Entry 6CS4 (electron microscopy, 2.73 A resolution); this record covers chains B and C of the 3 polymer chains in the assembly.

[Chain B]
Molecule: viral protein 3
Source organism: enterovirus D68
UniProtKB: A0A097BW12 (A0A097BW12_9ENTO); residues 1-247 here correspond to UniProt positions 318-564 (UniProt number = residue number + 317)
Chain sequence (247 residues; each row starts with the number of its first residue):
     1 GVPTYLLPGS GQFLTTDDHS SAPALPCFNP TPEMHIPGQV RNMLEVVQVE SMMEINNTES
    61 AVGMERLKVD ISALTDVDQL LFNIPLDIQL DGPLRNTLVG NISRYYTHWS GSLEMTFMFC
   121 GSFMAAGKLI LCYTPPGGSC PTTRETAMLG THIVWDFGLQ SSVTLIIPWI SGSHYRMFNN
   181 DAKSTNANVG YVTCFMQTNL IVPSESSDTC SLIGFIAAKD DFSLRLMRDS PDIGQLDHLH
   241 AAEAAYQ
Not modelled in the structure: 178-183, 236-238

[Chain C]
Molecule: viral protein 2
Source organism: enterovirus D68
UniProtKB: A0A1I9KXX3 (A0A1I9KXX3_9ENTO); residues 1-248 here correspond to UniProt positions 70-317 (UniProt number = residue number + 69)
Chain sequence (248 residues; numbered 1 to 248; the number before each row is that of its first residue):
     1 SPSAEACGYS DRVLQLKLGN SAIVTQEAAN YCCAYGEWPN YLPDHEAVAI DKPTQPETAT
    61 DRFYTLKSVK WETGSTGWWW KLPDALNNIG MFGQNVQHHY LYRSGFLIHV QCNATKFHQG
   121 ALLVVAIPEH QRGAHNTNTS PGFDDIMKGE EGGTFNHPYV LDDGTSLACA TIFPHQWINL
   181 RTNNSATIVL PWMNAAPMDF PLRHNQWTLA IIPVVPLGTR TTSSMVPITV SIAPMCCEFN
   241 GLRHAITQ
Not modelled in the structure: 1-13, 244-248

[Chain B / chain C interface]
Contacting residue pairs (79):
  M34(B) - E46(C)
  M34(B) - N194(C)
  M34(B) - A195(C)
  M34(B) - A196(C)
  M34(B) - P197(C)
  H35(B) - E37(C)  salt bridge
  H35(B) - E46(C)
  I36(B) - M193(C)  hydrophobic
  I36(B) - N194(C)
  P37(B) - E37(C)
  P37(B) - P191(C)  hydrophobic
  P37(B) - W192(C)
  P37(B) - M193(C)
  G38(B) - Y35(C)
  V46(B) - I172(C)  hydrophobic
  V49(B) - T171(C)
  V49(B) - I172(C)  hydrophobic
  E50(B) - T171(C)  hydrogen bond (backbone-side chain)
  S51(B) - A168(C)
  S51(B) - T171(C)
  M52(B) - L167(C)
  M52(B) - A168(C)  hydrogen bond (backbone-backbone)
  M52(B) - W177(C)  hydrophobic
  M52(B) - V214(C)  hydrophobic
  E54(B) - Y159(C)  hydrogen bond
  G63(B) - Y159(C)
  M64(B) - Y159(C)  hydrophobic
  M64(B) - L167(C)  hydrophobic
  M64(B) - P213(C)
  M64(B) - V214(C)  hydrophobic
  K68(B) - P216(C)
  N96(B) - A168(C)
  N96(B) - C169(C)  hydrogen bond (backbone-side chain)
  T97(B) - C169(C)
  L98(B) - C169(C)
  L98(B) - I172(C)  hydrophobic
  N101(B) - C169(C)
  M118(B) - N179(C)
  F119(B) - N179(C)  hydrogen bond (backbone-side chain)
  F119(B) - R181(C)
  C120(B) - Q119(C)
  C120(B) - G120(C)
  C120(B) - A121(C)  hydrophobic
  C120(B) - N179(C)
  C120(B) - V215(C)  hydrophobic
  G121(B) - Q119(C)
  G121(B) - R181(C)
  S122(B) - K116(C)
  S122(B) - H118(C)
  S122(B) - Q119(C)
  S122(B) - R181(C)  hydrogen bond (backbone-side chain)
  F123(B) - K116(C)  hydrogen bond (backbone-backbone)
  F123(B) - R181(C)
  M124(B) - F117(C)  hydrophobic
  A125(B) - R181(C)  hydrogen bond (backbone-side chain)
  F157(B) - R181(C)  hydrogen bond (backbone-side chain)
  G158(B) - R181(C)  hydrogen bond (backbone-side chain)
  L159(B) - R181(C)
  S161(B) - R181(C)  hydrogen bond
  S161(B) - T182(C)
  V202(B) - R220(C)
  P203(B) - F117(C)  hydrophobic
  P203(B) - R220(C)  hydrogen bond (backbone-side chain)
  S204(B) - R220(C)  hydrogen bond (backbone-side chain)
  E205(B) - F117(C)
  E205(B) - T219(C)  hydrogen bond (backbone-side chain)
  E205(B) - R220(C)
  S206(B) - F117(C)
  S206(B) - R220(C)  hydrogen bond (backbone-side chain)
  S207(B) - Q119(C)  hydrogen bond
  S207(B) - G218(C)
  S207(B) - T219(C)
  D208(B) - R220(C)  salt bridge
  T209(B) - Q119(C)  hydrogen bond (backbone-side chain)
  C210(B) - Q119(C)  hydrogen bond
  S211(B) - V215(C)
  I213(B) - V215(C)  hydrophobic
  F215(B) - W177(C)  hydrophobic
  H240(B) - N138(C)
Interface residues without a listed pair, chain B (46 interface residues in all): R66, L67, Q160
Interface residues without a listed pair, chain C (36 interface residues in all): P158, S166

[In short]
Chain B and chain C form an interface of 46 and 36 residues respectively, with 18 hydrogen bonds and 2 salt
bridges. Among the polar pairs are H35(B)-E37(C), D208(B)-R220(C) and E50(B)-T171(C).
Here chain B is viral protein 3 and chain C is viral protein 2, both from enterovirus D68. Entry 6CS4 (CryoEM
structure of human enterovirus D68 A-particle (pH 5.5 and 33 degrees Celsius)) was determined by electron
microscopy together with 6CRP, 6CRR, 6CRS, 6CRU, 6CS3, 6CS5 and 5 further entries from the same study.
